PDB entry 1U8N | X-ray diffraction, 2.56 A resolution | chains A and B of the 3 polymer chains in the assembly

== Chain A ==
Name: Antibody 2F5 (light chain)
Organism: Homo sapiens
Notes: antibody fragment or engineered binder
Amino-acid sequence (214 residues; each row starts with the number of its first residue):
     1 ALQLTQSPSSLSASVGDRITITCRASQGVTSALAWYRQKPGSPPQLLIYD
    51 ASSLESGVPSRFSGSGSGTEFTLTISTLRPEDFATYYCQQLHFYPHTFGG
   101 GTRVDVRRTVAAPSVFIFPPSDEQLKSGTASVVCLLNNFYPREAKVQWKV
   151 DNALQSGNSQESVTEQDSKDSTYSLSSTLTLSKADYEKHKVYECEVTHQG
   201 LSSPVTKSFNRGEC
Cystine bridges: Cys23-Cys88, Cys134-Cys194

== Chain B ==
Name: Antibody 2F5 (heavy chain)
Organism: Homo sapiens
Notes: antibody fragment or engineered binder
Amino-acid sequence (235 residues; row label = number of the first residue in the row; a row labelled like 35A-35B holds insertion residues (35A, then the next letters in order)):
     1 RITLKESGPPLVKPTQTLTLTCSFSGFSLSDFGVG
35A-35B VG
    36 WIRQPPGKALEWLAIIYSDDDKRYSPSLNTRLTITKDTSKNQVVLVM
82A-82C TRV
    83 SPVDTATYFCAHRRGPTT
100A-100N LFGVPIARGPVNAM
   101 DVWGQGITVTISSTSTKGPSVFPLAPSSKSTAGAAAALGCLVKDYFPEPV
   151 TVSWNSGALTSGVHTFPAVLQSSGLYSLSSVVTVPSSSLGTQTYTCNVNH
   201 KPSNTKVDKRVEPKSC
Not modelled in the structure: 127-132, 190-191
Cystine bridges: Cys22-Cys92, Cys140-Cys196

== Interface between chain A and chain B ==
Residue-residue contacts (80; chain A residue first):
  Ala32(A) - Asn100L(B)
  Leu33(A) - Asn100L(B)
  Ala34(A) - Asn100L(B)
  Ala34(A) - Ala100M(B)  hydrophobic
  Tyr36(A) - Ala100M(B)
  Tyr36(A) - Met100N(B)  hydrogen bond (side chain-backbone)
  Tyr36(A) - Trp103(B)
  Gln38(A) - Gln39(B)  hydrogen bond
  Gln38(A) - Phe91(B)
  Pro43(A) - Phe91(B)  hydrophobic
  Pro43(A) - Gly104(B)
  Pro44(A) - Leu45(B)  hydrophobic
  Pro44(A) - Trp103(B)
  Leu46(A) - Ala100M(B)  hydrophobic
  Leu46(A) - Asp101(B)
  Tyr49(A) - Arg96(B)
  Tyr49(A) - Gly100I(B)
  Tyr49(A) - Pro100J(B)  hydrophobic
  Tyr49(A) - Asn100L(B)
  Tyr49(A) - Ala100M(B)  hydrophobic
  Asp50(A) - Gly100I(B)
  Asp50(A) - Asn100L(B)  hydrogen bond
  Glu55(A) - Arg96(B)  salt bridge
  Glu55(A) - Asp101(B)
  Tyr87(A) - Gln39(B)  hydrogen bond
  Tyr87(A) - Lys43(B)
  Tyr87(A) - Ala44(B)
  Tyr87(A) - Leu45(B)  hydrophobic
  Gln89(A) - Trp47(B)
  Gln89(A) - Met100N(B)
  Leu91(A) - Arg95(B)
  Leu91(A) - Val100K(B)
  Leu91(A) - Asn100L(B)
  Leu91(A) - Ala100M(B)
  Tyr94(A) - Trp47(B)  hydrophobic
  Tyr94(A) - Tyr52(B)  hydrogen bond
  Tyr94(A) - Arg58(B)
  Pro95(A) - Trp47(B)  hydrophobic
  Pro95(A) - Pro61(B)
  His96(A) - Trp47(B)
  His96(A) - Arg95(B)
  Phe98(A) - Ile37(B)  hydrophobic
  Phe98(A) - Leu45(B)
  Phe98(A) - Trp47(B)
  Phe98(A) - Trp103(B)  hydrophobic
  Gly100(A) - Ala44(B)
  Phe116(A) - Ala135(B)
  Phe116(A) - Ala137(B)  hydrophobic
  Phe118(A) - Leu124(B)
  Phe118(A) - Ala125(B)
  Phe118(A) - Pro126(B)
  Phe118(A) - Ala137(B)
  Ser121(A) - Phe122(B)
  Ser121(A) - Pro123(B)
  Glu123(A) - Val121(B)
  Glu123(A) - Lys209(B)  salt bridge
  Gln124(A) - Phe122(B)
  Gln124(A) - Lys143(B)
  Ser131(A) - Leu141(B)
  Ser131(A) - Lys143(B)
  Val133(A) - Leu124(B)  hydrophobic
  Leu135(A) - Ala137(B)  hydrophobic
  Leu135(A) - Phe166(B)  hydrophobic
  Leu135(A) - Val181(B)  hydrophobic
  Asn137(A) - His164(B)  hydrogen bond
  Asn137(A) - Thr183(B)
  Asn138(A) - His164(B)
  Gln160(A) - Val169(B)
  Gln160(A) - Leu170(B)  hydrogen bond (side chain-backbone)
  Gln160(A) - Gln171(B)
  Glu161(A) - Val169(B)
  Ser162(A) - Phe166(B)
  Ser162(A) - Pro167(B)  hydrogen bond (side chain-backbone)
  Val163(A) - Pro167(B)
  Thr164(A) - Phe166(B)
  Ser174(A) - His164(B)  hydrogen bond
  Ser174(A) - Phe166(B)
  Leu175(A) - Phe166(B)
  Ser176(A) - Phe166(B)
  Ser176(A) - Ser179(B)  hydrogen bond
Interface residues without a listed pair, chain A (43 interface residues in all): Ser31, Gly99, Pro119, Thr129, Asp167, Thr180
Interface residues without a listed pair, chain B (49 interface residues in all): Glu46, Ile50, Asp56, Ser60, Gln105, Ala136, Leu138, Thr165

== Overview ==
The interface between chain A and chain B involves 43 residues on one side and 49 on the other, with 10
hydrogen bonds and 2 salt bridges. Among the polar pairs are Glu55(A)-Arg96(B), Glu123(A)-Lys209(B) and
Tyr36(A)-Met100N(B).
Here chain A is Antibody 2F5 (light chain) and chain B is Antibody 2F5 (heavy chain), both from Homo sapiens.
Entry 1U8N (Crystal structure of the HIV-1 Cross Neutralizing Monoclonal Antibody 2F5 in complex with gp41
Peptide ELDKFAS) was determined by X-ray diffraction, deposited together with 1U8H, 1U8I, 1U8J, 1U8L, 1U8M,
1U8O and 14 further entries.
